Entry 6WQ0 (electron microscopy, 2.80 A resolution); this record covers chains 7 and S of the 48 polymer chains in the assembly.

== Chain 7 ==
Molecule: 301-nt DNA strand
Source organism: unclassified Rudivirus
Sequence (301 nucleotides; row label = number of the first residue in the row):
     1 ATATATATAT ATATATATAT ATATATATAT ATATATATAT ATATATATAT ATATATATAT
    61 ATATATATAT ATATATATAT ATATATATAT ATATATATAT ATATATATAT ATATATATAT
   121 ATATATATAT ATATATATAT ATATATATAT ATATATATAT ATATATATAT ATATATATAT
   181 ATATATATAT ATATATATAT ATATATATAT ATATATATAT ATATATATAT ATATATATAT
   241 ATATATATAT ATATATATAT ATATATATAT ATATATATAT ATATATATAT ATATATATAT
   301 A

== Chain S ==
Protein: Structural protein
Source organism: unclassified Rudivirus
Sequence (134 residues; row label = number of the first residue in the row):
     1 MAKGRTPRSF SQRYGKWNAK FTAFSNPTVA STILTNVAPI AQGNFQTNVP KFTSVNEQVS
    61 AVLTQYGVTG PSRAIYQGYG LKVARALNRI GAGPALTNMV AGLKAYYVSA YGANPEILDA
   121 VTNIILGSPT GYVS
Disordered / not traced: 1, 133-134
From the paper describing this entry:
  - binding site for the 301-nt DNA strand (chain 7): Lys3, Arg5, Arg8

== Interface between chain 7 and chain S ==
Contacting residue pairs - 39 pairs, chain 7 then chain S:
  DA35(7) - Ala74(S)  base contact
  DA35(7) - Tyr106(S)  phosphate contact
  DA35(7) - Tyr107(S)  sugar contact
  DA35(7) - Tyr111(S)  hydrogen bond to the phosphate
  DT36(7) - Gly78(S)  sugar contact
  DT36(7) - Leu81(S)  base contact
  DT36(7) - Lys82(S)  phosphate contact
  DT36(7) - Tyr106(S)  hydrogen bond to the phosphate
  DT36(7) - Tyr107(S)  sugar contact
  DA37(7) - Phe52(S)  phosphate contact
  DA37(7) - Leu81(S)  sugar contact
  DA37(7) - Lys82(S)  phosphate contact
  DA37(7) - Arg85(S)  salt bridge to the phosphate
  DT38(7) - Phe45(S)  base contact
  DT38(7) - Asn48(S)  phosphate contact
  DT38(7) - Phe52(S)  sugar contact
  DA39(7) - Ala41(S)  phosphate contact
  DA39(7) - Asn44(S)  sugar contact
  DA39(7) - Phe45(S)  sugar contact
  DA39(7) - Asn48(S)  hydrogen bond to the phosphate
  DT40(7) - Val37(S)  phosphate contact
  DT40(7) - Ala41(S)  sugar contact
  DT40(7) - Asn44(S)  hydrogen bond to the phosphate
  DA41(7) - Phe24(S)  sugar contact
  DA41(7) - Ile33(S)  sugar contact
  DA41(7) - Val37(S)  phosphate contact
  DT42(7) - Trp17(S)  hydrogen bond to the base
  DT42(7) - Lys20(S)  hydrogen bond to the phosphate
  DA43(7) - Lys3(S)  salt bridge to the phosphate
  DA43(7) - Lys16(S)  salt bridge to the phosphate
  DA43(7) - Trp17(S)  sugar contact
  DA43(7) - Lys20(S)  salt bridge to the phosphate
  DT44(7) - Arg8(S)  salt bridge to the phosphate
  DT44(7) - Arg13(S)  hydrogen bond to the phosphate
  DT44(7) - Lys16(S)  phosphate contact
  DA45(7) - Thr6(S)  phosphate contact
  DA45(7) - Pro7(S)  phosphate contact
  DA45(7) - Arg8(S)  hydrogen bond to the phosphate
  DA45(7) - Arg13(S)  salt bridge to the phosphate
Also at the interface, not in a pair above, chain 7 (14 interface residues in all): DT46, DA47, DT48
Also at the interface, not in a pair above, chain S (29 interface residues in all): Gly4, Arg5, Gln12, Leu34, Val49

== Overview ==
The interface between chain 7 and chain S involves 14 residues on one side and 29 on the other; the contacts
include 8 hydrogen bonds and 6 salt bridges. Among the polar pairs are DT42(7)-Trp17(S), DA35(7)-Tyr111(S) and
DT36(7)-Tyr106(S). The paper reports a binding site for the 301-nt DNA strand (chain 7) at Lys3(S), Arg5(S)
and Arg8(S).
Chain 7 is a 301-nt DNA strand and chain S is Structural protein, both from unclassified Rudivirus; the
structure, Cryo-EM of the S. solfataricus rod-shaped virus, SSRV1, was determined by electron microscopy (same
publication as 6WQ2).
